PDB entry 2IO0 | X-ray diffraction, 2.30 A resolution | chains A and B

[Chain A]
Name: Sentrin-specific protease 2
Source organism: Homo sapiens
Notes: EC 3.4.22.-; fragment: catalytic domain
Reference sequence: Q9HC62 (SENP2_HUMAN); numbering as in UniProt (aligned over 364-589)
Amino-acid sequence (232 residues; numbered 358 to 589; the number before each row is that of its first residue):
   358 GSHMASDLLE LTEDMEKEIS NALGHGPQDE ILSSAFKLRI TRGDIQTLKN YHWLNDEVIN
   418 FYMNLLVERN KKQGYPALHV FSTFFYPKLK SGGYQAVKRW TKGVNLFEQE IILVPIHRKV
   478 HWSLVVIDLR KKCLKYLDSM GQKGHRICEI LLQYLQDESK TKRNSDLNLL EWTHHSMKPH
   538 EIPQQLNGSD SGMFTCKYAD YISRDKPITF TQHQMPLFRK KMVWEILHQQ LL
Disordered / not traced: 358-363
Differences from the reference sequence: cloning artifact (358-363); engineered mutation Ser-548 (Cys in Q9HC62)

[Chain B]
Name: Small ubiquitin-related modifier 2 precursor
Source organism: Homo sapiens
Reference sequence: P61956 (SUMO2_HUMAN); residue numbers follow UniProt; this construct covers 15-95
Amino-acid sequence (91 residues; numbered 13 to 103; the number before each row is that of its first residue):
    13 MANDHINLKV AGQDGSVVQF KIKRHTPLSK LMKAYCERQG LSMRQIRFRF DGQPINETDT
    73 PAQLEMEDED TIDVFQQQTG GVYLEHHHHH H
Disordered / not traced: 13-15, 100-103
Differences from the reference sequence: cloning artifact (13-14, 96-103)

[Chain A / chain B interface]
Residue-residue contacts (40):
  Gln-385(A) / Arg-56(B)  hydrogen bond
  Asp-386(A) / Arg-56(B)  salt bridge
  Phe-393(A) / Pro-66(B)
  Lys-394(A) / Pro-66(B)  hydrogen bond (side chain-backbone)
  Lys-394(A) / Asn-68(B)
  Lys-394(A) / Asp-71(B)  salt bridge
  Lys-394(A) / Leu-76(B)
  Leu-395(A) / Arg-61(B)
  Arg-396(A) / Asn-68(B)
  Lys-406(A) / Glu-97(B)  salt bridge
  Tyr-408(A) / Tyr-95(B)  hydrophobic
  His-409(A) / Tyr-95(B)
  Trp-410(A) / Gly-93(B)
  Trp-410(A) / Val-94(B)
  Trp-410(A) / Tyr-95(B)
  Asn-412(A) / Gln-90(B)
  Asp-413(A) / Arg-59(B)  salt bridge
  Asp-413(A) / Gln-89(B)
  Asp-413(A) / Gln-90(B)  hydrogen bond (side chain-backbone)
  Glu-414(A) / Arg-59(B)  salt bridge
  Glu-414(A) / Arg-61(B)  salt bridge
  Thr-440(A) / Gln-90(B)  hydrogen bond
  Phe-441(A) / Arg-59(B)
  Phe-441(A) / Arg-61(B)
  Phe-441(A) / Phe-87(B)  hydrophobic
  Phe-441(A) / Gln-88(B)
  Phe-441(A) / Gln-90(B)
  Lys-445(A) / Asp-85(B)  salt bridge
  Arg-456(A) / Asp-63(B)  salt bridge
  Arg-456(A) / Asp-82(B)  salt bridge
  Trp-457(A) / Asp-63(B)
  Trp-457(A) / Gly-64(B)
  Trp-457(A) / Asp-85(B)
  Trp-457(A) / Phe-87(B)  hydrophobic
  Lys-459(A) / Phe-62(B)
  Lys-459(A) / Asp-63(B)  salt bridge
  His-474(A) / Gln-90(B)
  His-474(A) / Thr-91(B)  hydrogen bond (side chain-backbone)
  Val-477(A) / Gly-92(B)
  Trp-479(A) / Gln-90(B)
Other interface residues (no listed pair), chain A (25 interface residues in all): Leu-411, Ser-439, Pro-444
Other interface residues (no listed pair), chain B (23 interface residues in all): Ile-67

[In short]
The interface between chain A and chain B involves 25 residues on one side and 23 on the other, with 5
hydrogen bonds and 10 salt bridges. Polar contacts include Asp-386(A)/Arg-56(B), Lys-394(A)/Asp-71(B) and
Lys-406(A)/Glu-97(B).
Chain A is Sentrin-specific protease 2 and chain B is Small ubiquitin-related modifier 2 precursor, both from
Homo sapiens; the structure, Crystal structure of human Senp2 in complex with preSUMO-2, was determined by
X-ray diffraction (same publication as 2IO2, 2IO1 and 2IO3).
